8CI1 - chains A and J of the 10 polymer chains in the assembly; structure by electron microscopy, 2.80 A resolution.

== Chain A ==
Name: Neuronal acetylcholine receptor subunit alpha-7
Organism: Homo sapiens
Reference sequence: P36544 (ACHA7_HUMAN); the construct has insertions or renumbered stretches relative to UniProt, so the offset changes along the chain: 1-324 = UniProt 24-347; 328-375 = UniProt 455-502
Chain sequence (388 residues; row label = number of the first residue in the row):
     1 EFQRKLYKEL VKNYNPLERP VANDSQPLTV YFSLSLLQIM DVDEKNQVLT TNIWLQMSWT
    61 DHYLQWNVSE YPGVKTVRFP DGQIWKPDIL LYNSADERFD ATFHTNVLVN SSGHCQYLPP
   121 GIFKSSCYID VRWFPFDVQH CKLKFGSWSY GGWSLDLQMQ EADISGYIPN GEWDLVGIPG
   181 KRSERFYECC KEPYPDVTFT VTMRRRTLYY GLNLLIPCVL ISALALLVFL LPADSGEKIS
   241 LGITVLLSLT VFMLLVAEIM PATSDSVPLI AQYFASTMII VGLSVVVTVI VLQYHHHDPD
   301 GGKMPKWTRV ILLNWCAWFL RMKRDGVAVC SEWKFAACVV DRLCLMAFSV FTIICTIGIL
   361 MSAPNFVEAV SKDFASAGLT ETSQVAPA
Disordered / not traced: 209-388
Construct notes: linker (325-327); expression tag (376-388)
Swiss-Prot annotation at these positions:
  - region: Glu237 to Thr244 (Essential for TMEM35A/NACHO-mediated proper subunit assembly and trafficking to cell membrane)
  - binding site (Ca(2+)): Arg19, Val21, Ser149, Tyr187
  - glycosylation (N-linked (GlcNAc...) asparagine): Asn23, Asn67, Asn110
Cystine bridges: Cys127-Cys141
Covalent attachments: N-acetylglucosamine (NAG) linked to Asn23, Asn67, Asn110
Residues lining bound ligands: (S)-3-(1-methylpyrrolidin-2-yl)pyridine (NCT): Tyr92, Ser147, Trp148, Ser149, Tyr187, Cys189, Cys190, Tyr194
Reported in the primary citation:
  - post-translational modification sites: Asn23, Asn67, Asn110
  - mutagenesis - E9Q/K12Q/N13A: abolished expression

== Chain J ==
Name: Nanobody E3
Organism: Homo sapiens
Notes: antibody fragment or engineered binder
Chain sequence (149 residues; numbered 1 to 149; the number before each row is that of its first residue):
     1 AVQLQASGGG LVQAGDSLRL SCAASGGTFS HYAVGWFRQA PGKEREFVAA ISWSGRSTSF
    61 ANSVKGRFTI SRDSAKNTAY LQMNNLKPED TAVYCCAPAR FGTGSAARDE YDDCGQGTQV
   121 TVSSAAAEQK LISEEDLNGA AHHHHHHGS
Disordered / not traced: 125-149
Cystine bridges: Cys22-Cys96, Cys95-Cys114
Reported in the primary citation:
  - mutagenesis - R56A, R108Q, E110Q: unchanged binding to Neuronal acetylcholine receptor subunit alpha-7 (chain A)
  - mutagenesis - C95S/C114V, R108Q, E110Q: unchanged signaling with Neuronal acetylcholine receptor subunit alpha-7 (chain A)
  - mutagenesis - R108Q, E110Q: unchanged signaling (PAM activity)
  - mutagenesis - R56A: decreased signaling in response to ACh-gated currents
  - mutagenesis - C95S/C114V: unchanged signaling in response to potentiating effect

== Chain A / chain J interface ==
Contacting residue pairs (4; chain A residue first):
  Glu1(A) - Thr103(J)
  Arg4(A) - Phe101(J)  hydrogen bond (side chain-backbone)
  Lys5(A) - Ser57(J)
  Lys8(A) - Asp109(J)  salt bridge
Interface residues without a listed pair, chain A (5 interface residues in all): Phe2
Interface residues without a listed pair, chain J (8 interface residues in all): Trp53, Arg56, Arg100, Ala107

== Summary ==
5 residues of chain A and 8 residues of chain J are in contact, with 1 hydrogen bond and 1 salt bridge. Among
the polar pairs are Lys8(A)-Asp109(J) and Arg4(A)-Phe101(J). Chain A binds
(S)-3-(1-methylpyrrolidin-2-yl)pyridine. The paper reports that E9Q/K12Q/N13A of chain A abolish expression;
modification sites Asn23(A), Asn67(A) and Asn110(A); 5 substitutions were tested in all.
Here chain A is Neuronal acetylcholine receptor subunit alpha-7 and chain J is Nanobody E3, both from Homo
sapiens. Entry 8CI1 (Human alpha7 nicotinic receptor in complex with the E3 nanobody and nicotine) was
determined by electron microscopy (same publication as 8C9X, 8CAU, 8CE4 and 8CI2).
